Entry 3MFK (X-ray diffraction, 3.00 A resolution); this record covers chains A and C of the 4 polymer chains in the assembly.

[Chain A]
Protein: Protein C-ets-1
From: Homo sapiens
UniProt: P14921 (ETS1_HUMAN); residue numbers follow UniProt; this construct covers 280-441
Amino-acid sequence (162 residues; each row starts with the number of its first residue):
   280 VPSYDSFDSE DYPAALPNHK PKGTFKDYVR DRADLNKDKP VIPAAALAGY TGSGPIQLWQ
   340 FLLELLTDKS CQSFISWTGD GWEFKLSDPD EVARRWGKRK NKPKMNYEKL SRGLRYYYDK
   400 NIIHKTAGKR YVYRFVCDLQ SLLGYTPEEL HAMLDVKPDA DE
Unresolved in the structure: 280-301, 440-441
From the paper describing this entry:
  - self-association interface (contacts with another copy of this molecule); pairs are residue here / residue on that copy: Gly-333/Asn-380 (hydrogen bond), Phe-304, Tyr-307, Gly-331, Lys-379
  - conformationally variable residues (order/disorder transition): Leu-314 to Lys-318
  - mutagenesis - Y283A (5 to 8-fold), Y283A/N380A (5 to 8-fold), N380A (5 to 8-fold): decreased binding to stromelysin-1 promoter
  - mutagenesis - Y283A/N380A, Y283A, G333A, N380A: decreased signaling

[Chain C]
Molecule: stromelysin-1 promoter DNA
Sequence (16 nucleotides; numbered 1 to 16; the number before each row is that of its first residue):
     1 GCAGGAAGTG CTTCCT

[Chain A / chain C interface]
Residue-residue contacts (14; chain A residue first):
  Tyr-386(A) with DC2(C), hydrogen bond to the phosphate
  Arg-391(A) with DG4(C), hydrogen bond to the base; DG5(C), hydrogen bond to the base
  Arg-394(A) with DA3(C), hydrogen bond to the base; DG4(C), hydrogen bond to the base
  Tyr-395(A) with DA6(C), hydrogen bond to the base; DA7(C), base contact
  Tyr-397(A) with DA3(C), hydrogen bond to the phosphate
  Lys-404(A) with DC2(C), salt bridge to the phosphate; DA3(C), phosphate contact
  Arg-409(A) with DG1(C), sugar contact; DC2(C), phosphate contact
  Tyr-410(A) with DG1(C), phosphate contact; DC2(C), hydrogen bond to the phosphate
Interface residues without a listed pair, chain A (9 interface residues in all): Lys-408

[Overview]
9 residues of chain A and 7 residues of chain C are in contact, with 8 hydrogen bonds and 1 salt bridge. Polar
pairs include Arg-391(A)/DG4(C), Arg-391(A)/DG5(C) and Arg-394(A)/DA3(C). The paper reports that Y283A/N380A,
Y283A and G333A of chain A, among others, reduce signaling; conformational variability at Leu-314(A).
Here chain A is Protein C-ets-1 (Homo sapiens) and chain C is stromelysin-1 promoter DNA. Entry 3MFK (Ets1
complex with stromelysin-1 promoter DNA) was determined by X-ray diffraction.
